PDB entry 3I2F | X-ray diffraction, 2.50 A resolution | chain A

# Chain A
Name: Cocaine esterase
Source organism: Rhodococcus sp. MB1 'Bresler 1999'
Notes: EC 3.1.1.-
Reference sequence: Q9L9D7 (COCE_RHOSM); numbering as in UniProt (aligned over 1-574)
Chain sequence (587 residues; numbered 1 to 587; the number before each row is that of its first residue):
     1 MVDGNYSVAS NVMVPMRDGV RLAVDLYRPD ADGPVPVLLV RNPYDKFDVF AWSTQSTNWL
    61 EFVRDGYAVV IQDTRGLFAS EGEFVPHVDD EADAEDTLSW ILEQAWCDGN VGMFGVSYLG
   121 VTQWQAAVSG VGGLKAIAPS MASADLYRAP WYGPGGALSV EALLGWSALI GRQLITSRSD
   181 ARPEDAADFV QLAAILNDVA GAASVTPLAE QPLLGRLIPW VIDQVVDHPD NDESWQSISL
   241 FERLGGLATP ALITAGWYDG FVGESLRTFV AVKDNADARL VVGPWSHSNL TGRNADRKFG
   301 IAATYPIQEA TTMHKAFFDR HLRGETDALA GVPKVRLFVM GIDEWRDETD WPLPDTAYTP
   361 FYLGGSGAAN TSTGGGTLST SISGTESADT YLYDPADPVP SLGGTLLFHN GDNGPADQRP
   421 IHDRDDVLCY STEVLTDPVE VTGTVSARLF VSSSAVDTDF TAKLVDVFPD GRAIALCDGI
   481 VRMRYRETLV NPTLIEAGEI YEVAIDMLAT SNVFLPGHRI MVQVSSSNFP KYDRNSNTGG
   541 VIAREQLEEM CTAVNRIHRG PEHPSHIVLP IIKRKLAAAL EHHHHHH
Disordered / not traced: 1, 575-587
Construct notes: engineered mutation Arg172 (Thr in Q9L9D7), Gln173 (Gly in Q9L9D7); expression tag (575-587)
Swiss-Prot annotation at these positions:
  - active site: Ser117 (Acyl-ester intermediate), Asp259 (Charge relay system), His287 (Charge relay system)
  - binding site (substrate): Tyr44, Tyr118
  - site: Tyr44 (Probably involved in activating the substrate carbonyl and the acyl enzyme for hydrolysis)
Covalent attachments: (4S,5S)-4,5-bis(mercaptomethyl)-1,3-dioxolan-2-ol (DBC) linked to Ser117
Small-molecule neighbours: DBC ((4S,5S)-4,5-bis(mercaptomethyl)-1,3-dioxolan-2-ol): Tyr44, His87, Tyr118, Val121, Pro150, Trp151, Trp166, Phe261, His287, Leu407, Phe408
Reported in the primary citation:
  - mutagenesis - L169K/T172R/G173Q, L169K (8-fold), T172R/G173Q (3-fold), T172R (3-fold): decreased catalytic activity
  - mutagenesis - L169K/T172R/G173Q, T172R/F189A: unchanged stability
  - binding site for DBC: Ser117
  - catalytic residues: Ser117 (citing earlier work)
  - mutagenesis - L169K (tau1/2=570 min), T172R (6-fold), G173Q (Tm change 3 degC): increased stability
  - mutagenesis - G173Q: unchanged catalytic activity

# Summary
Compound DBC is covalently linked to Ser117. UniProt lists 3 active-site residues and substrate-binding
residues Tyr44 and Tyr118. The paper reports the catalytic residue Ser117; L169K/T172R/G173Q, L169K and
T172R/G173Q, among others, reduce catalytic activity; 6 substitutions were tested in all.
Chain A is Cocaine esterase (Rhodococcus sp. MB1 'Bresler 1999'); the structure, Cocaine Esterase with
mutations T172R / G173Q, bound to DTT adduct, was determined by X-ray diffraction (same publication as 3I2G,
3I2H, 3I2I, 3I2J and 3I2K).
